PDB entry 1KO2 | X-ray diffraction, 2.20 A resolution | chain A

[Chain A]
Protein: VIM-2 metallo-beta-lactamase
From: Pseudomonas aeruginosa
Notes: EC 3.5.2.6
UniProt: Q9K2N0 (Q9K2N0_PSEAE); the author numbering skips numbers that UniProt does not, so the offset changes along the chain: 30-45 = UniProt 32-47; 47-64 = UniProt 48-65; 66-100 = UniProt 66-100; 102-107 = UniProt 101-106; 6 more segments
Amino-acid sequence (230 residues; each row starts with the number of its first residue; note: 36 numbers in that range are skipped by the numbering (no residue carries them; nothing is unmodelled there)):
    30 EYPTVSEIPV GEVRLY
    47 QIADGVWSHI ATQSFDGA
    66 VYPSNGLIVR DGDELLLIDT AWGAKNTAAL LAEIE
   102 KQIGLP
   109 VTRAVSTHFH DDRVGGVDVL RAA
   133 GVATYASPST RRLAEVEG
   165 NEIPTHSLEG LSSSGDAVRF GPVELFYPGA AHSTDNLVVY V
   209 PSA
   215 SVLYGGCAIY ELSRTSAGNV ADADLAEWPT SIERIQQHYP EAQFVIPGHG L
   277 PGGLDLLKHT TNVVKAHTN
Differences from the reference sequence: modified residue (221)
Modified / non-standard residues: Cys221 (cysteinesulfonic acid; OCS)
Bound ions: Zn2+ site 1: His116, His118, His196; Zn2+ site 2: His170, His285 (together with acetate ion)

[In short]
The Zn2+ site 1 is built by His116, His118 and His196. The Zn2+ site 2 is built by His170 and His285.
Chain A is VIM-2 metallo-beta-lactamase (Pseudomonas aeruginosa); the structure, VIM-2, a Zn-beta-lactamase
from Pseudomonas aeruginosa with an oxidized Cys (cysteinesulfonic), was determined by X-ray diffraction,
deposited together with 1KO3.
